Entry 8VWJ (electron microscopy, 4.78 A resolution (low resolution: residue-level contacts below are approximate; hydrogen-bond / salt-bridge calls are withheld)); this record covers chains i and j of the 36 polymer chains in the assembly.

== Chain i ==
Molecule: Protein AC109
Source organism: Autographa californica multiple nucleopolyhedrovirus
UniProtKB: P41662 (AC109_NPVAC); numbering as in UniProt (aligned over 1-390)
Amino-acid sequence (390 residues; row label = number of the first residue in the row):
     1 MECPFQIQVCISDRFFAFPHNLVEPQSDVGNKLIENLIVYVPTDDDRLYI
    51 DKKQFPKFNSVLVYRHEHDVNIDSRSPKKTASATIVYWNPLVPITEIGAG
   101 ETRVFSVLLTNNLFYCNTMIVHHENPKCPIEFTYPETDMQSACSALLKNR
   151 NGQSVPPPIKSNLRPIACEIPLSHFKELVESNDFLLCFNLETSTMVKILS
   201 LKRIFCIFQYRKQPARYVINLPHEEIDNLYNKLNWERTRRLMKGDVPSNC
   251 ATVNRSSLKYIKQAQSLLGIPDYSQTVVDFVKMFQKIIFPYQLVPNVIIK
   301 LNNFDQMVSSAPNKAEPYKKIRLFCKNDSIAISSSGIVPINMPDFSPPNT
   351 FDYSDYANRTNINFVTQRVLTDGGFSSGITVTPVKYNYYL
Disordered / not traced: 136-161
Disulfide bonds: Cys3-Cys116, Cys128-Cys250, Cys168-Cys187

== Chain j ==
Molecule: Protein AC142
Source organism: Autographa californica multiple nucleopolyhedrovirus
UniProtKB: P41700 (AC142_NPVAC); residue numbers follow UniProt; this construct covers 1-477
Amino-acid sequence (477 residues; row label = number of the first residue in the row):
     1 MSGGGNLLTLERDHFKYLFLTSYFDLKDNEHVPSEPMAFIRNYLNCTFDL
    51 LDDAVLMNYFNYLQSMQLKHLVGSTSTNIFKFVKPQFRFVCDRTTVDILE
   101 FDTRMYIKPGTPVYATNLFTSNPRKMMAFLYAEFGKVFKNKIFVNINNYG
   151 CVLAGSAGFLFDDAYVDWNGVRMCAAPRLDNNMHPFRLYLLGEDMAKHFV
   201 DNNILPPHPSNAKTRKINNSMFMLKNFYKGLPLFKSKYTVVNSTKIVTRK
   251 PNDIFNEIDKELNGNCPFIKFIQRDYIFDAQFPPDLLDLLNEYMTKSSIM
   301 KIITKFVIEENPAMSGEMSREIILDRYSVDNYRKLYIKMEITNQFPVMYD
   351 HESSYIFVSKDFLQLKGTMNAFYAPKQRILSILAVNRLFGATETIDFHPN
   401 LLVYRQSSPPVRLTGDVYVVDKNEKVFLVKHVFSNTVPAYLLIRGDYESS
   451 SDLKSLRDLNPWVQNTLLKLLIPDSVQ
Disordered / not traced: 1-5, 475-477

== Interface between chain i and chain j ==
Cross-chain cystine bridges: Cys325(i)-Cys174(j)
Pairs across the interface (104; chain i residue first):
  Met119(i) - Phe143(j)
  Ile120(i) - Phe143(j)
  Val121(i) - Phe143(j)
  His122(i) - Phe143(j)
  Leu241(i) - Tyr106(j)
  Met242(i) - Tyr106(j)
  Lys243(i) - Phe143(j)
  Val246(i) - Phe101(j)
  Val246(i) - Arg104(j)
  Val246(i) - Met105(j)
  Val246(i) - Tyr106(j)
  Tyr260(i) - Asp474(j)
  Gln263(i) - Pro473(j)
  Gln265(i) - Arg457(j)
  Leu267(i) - Leu456(j)
  Leu267(i) - Leu471(j)
  Leu267(i) - Pro473(j)
  Leu268(i) - Leu456(j)
  Leu268(i) - Arg457(j)
  Gly269(i) - Leu456(j)
  Gly269(i) - Arg457(j)
  Pro271(i) - Arg457(j)
  Lys282(i) - Glu100(j)
  Phe284(i) - Leu468(j)
  Gln285(i) - Leu99(j)
  Ile287(i) - Pro461(j)
  Phe289(i) - Tyr349(j)
  Pro290(i) - Arg387(j)
  Tyr291(i) - Val385(j)
  Tyr291(i) - Arg387(j)
  Tyr291(i) - Trp462(j)
  Gln292(i) - Arg387(j)
  Pro295(i) - Asn465(j)
  Asn296(i) - Asn465(j)
  Asn296(i) - Lys469(j)
  Lys300(i) - Asp474(j)
  Val308(i) - Asp97(j)
  Tyr318(i) - Arg93(j)
  Lys319(i) - Arg93(j)
  Ile321(i) - Val171(j)
  Arg322(i) - Asp92(j)
  Arg322(i) - Asp167(j)
  Arg322(i) - Trp168(j)
  Arg322(i) - Asn169(j)
  Arg322(i) - Gly170(j)
  Arg322(i) - Val171(j)
  Leu323(i) - Val171(j)
  Leu323(i) - Arg172(j)
  Phe324(i) - Asp167(j)
  Phe324(i) - Arg172(j)
  Phe324(i) - Met173(j)
  Phe324(i) - Cys174(j)
  Cys325(i) - Met173(j)
  Cys325(i) - Cys174(j)  disulfide
  Lys326(i) - Asp163(j)
  Lys326(i) - Met173(j)
  Lys326(i) - Cys174(j)
  Lys326(i) - Ala176(j)
  Asn327(i) - Ala176(j)
  Asn327(i) - Pro177(j)
  Asn327(i) - Arg178(j)
  Ser329(i) - Asp275(j)
  Ser329(i) - Ser297(j)
  Ile330(i) - Ile299(j)
  Pro339(i) - Phe278(j)
  Ile340(i) - Tyr165(j)
  Ile340(i) - Asp167(j)
  Asn341(i) - His70(j)
  Asn341(i) - Asp167(j)
  Asn341(i) - Trp168(j)
  Met342(i) - Phe278(j)
  Thr350(i) - Arg249(j)
  Phe351(i) - Lys250(j)
  Asp352(i) - Lys250(j)
  Tyr353(i) - Arg249(j)
  Tyr353(i) - Lys250(j)
  Asp355(i) - Lys250(j)
  Tyr356(i) - Lys250(j)
  Tyr356(i) - Asn252(j)
  Tyr356(i) - Thr392(j)
  Arg368(i) - Lys360(j)
  Arg368(i) - Asp361(j)
  Asp372(i) - Arg378(j)
  Gly373(i) - Arg378(j)
  Phe375(i) - Tyr373(j)
  Phe375(i) - Leu401(j)
  Ile379(i) - Ile395(j)
  Thr380(i) - Ile395(j)
  Val381(i) - Thr394(j)
  Thr382(i) - Lys366(j)
  Thr382(i) - Glu393(j)
  Thr382(i) - Thr394(j)
  Pro383(i) - Thr392(j)
  Pro383(i) - Glu393(j)
  Val384(i) - Ala391(j)
  Val384(i) - Thr392(j)
  Val384(i) - Glu393(j)
  Tyr386(i) - Ala391(j)
  Tyr388(i) - Phe278(j)
  Tyr389(i) - Gln273(j)
  Tyr389(i) - Asp275(j)
  Tyr389(i) - Phe278(j)
  Tyr389(i) - Ile299(j)
  Leu390(i) - Pro251(j)
Other interface residues (no listed pair), chain i (77 interface residues in all): Thr118, Gly244, Ser248, Ala264, Val281, Met283, Leu293, Val297, Ile298, Leu301, Asn302, Lys320, Asp328, Ile337, Gly378
Other interface residues (no listed pair), chain j (70 interface residues in all): Phe89, Thr95, Ile98, Ile142, Asn145, Ala154, Val166, Phe255, Arg326, Asp330, Pro375, Asp396, His398

== Summary ==
77 residues of chain i face 70 of chain j across their interface, with 1 disulfide bond.
Chain i is Protein AC109 and chain j is Protein AC142, both from Autographa californica multiple
nucleopolyhedrovirus; the structure, The base complex of the AcMNPV baculovirus nucleocapsid (Class 2,
localised reconstruction), was determined by electron microscopy (same publication as 8VWH).
